Entry 8UAS (X-ray diffraction, 2.20 A resolution); this record covers chains A and D of the 12 polymer chains in the assembly.

Chain A (and D):
Name: Rhodococcus ruber Alcohol Dehydrogenase Chain A
From: Rhodococcus ruber
Notes: chain D of this document is another copy of the same molecule, construct and numbering; everything in this record applies to it too
Sequence (365 residues; each row starts with the number of its first residue; numbers below 1 keep their minus sign (Met-19 is residue -19)):
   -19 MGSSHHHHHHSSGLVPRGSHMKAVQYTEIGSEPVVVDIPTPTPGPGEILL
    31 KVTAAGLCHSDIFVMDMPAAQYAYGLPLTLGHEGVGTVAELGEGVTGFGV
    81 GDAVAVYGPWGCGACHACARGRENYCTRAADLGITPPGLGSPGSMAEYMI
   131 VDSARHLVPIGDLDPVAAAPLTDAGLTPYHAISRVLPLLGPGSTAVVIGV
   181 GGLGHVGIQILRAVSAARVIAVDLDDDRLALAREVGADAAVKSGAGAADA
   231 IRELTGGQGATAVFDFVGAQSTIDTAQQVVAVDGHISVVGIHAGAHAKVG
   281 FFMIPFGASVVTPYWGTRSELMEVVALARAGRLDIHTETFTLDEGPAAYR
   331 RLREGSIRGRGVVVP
Unresolved in the structure: -19 to -7 (chain D: -19 to -4)
Metal / ion sites: Zn2+ site 1: Cys38, His62, Asp153; Zn2+ site 2: Cys92, Cys95, Cys98, Cys106
Residues lining bound ligands: W3O (1-[3-[tert-butyl(dimethyl)silyl]oxypropyl]pyridine-3-carboxamide): Phe281, Phe282, Phe286

How chain A and chain D interact:
Contacting residue pairs - 20 pairs, chain A then chain D:
  Tyr159(A) with Pro171(D)
  Pro171(A) with Tyr159(D); Glu303(D); Ala306(D); Leu307(D), hydrophobic
  Gly172(A) with Ala306(D)
  Ala193(A) with Ser195(D); Ala196(D), hydrogen bond (backbone-backbone)
  Val194(A) with Val194(D)
  Ser195(A) with Ala193(D)
  Ala196(A) with Ala193(D); Leu307(D), hydrophobic
  Glu303(A) with Pro171(D)
  Ala306(A) with Pro171(D); Gly172(D)
  Leu307(A) with Pro171(D), hydrophobic; Ala196(D), hydrophobic
  Arg312(A) with Arg192(D); Ser195(D); Ala196(D)
Other interface residues (no listed pair), chain A (12 interface residues in all): Arg192
Other interface residues (no listed pair), chain D (12 interface residues in all): Arg312

In short:
The chain A/chain D interface involves 12 residues from each chain; the contacts include 1 hydrogen bond. Its
one hydrogen bond, Ala193(A)-Ala196(D), is backbone to backbone. Chain A binds compound W3O. Cys38(A),
His62(A) and Asp153(A) coordinate Zn2+ site 1.
Both chains are Rhodococcus ruber Alcohol Dehydrogenase Chain A (Rhodococcus ruber). Entry 8UAS (Rhodococcus
ruber Alcohol Dehydrogenase NADH Biomimetic Complex - Compound 1a) was determined by X-ray diffraction
together with 8UAR and 8UAT from the same study.
